PDB entry 6M7O | X-ray diffraction, 3.00 A resolution | chains A and T of the 3 polymer chains in the assembly

== Chain A ==
Protein: DNA polymerase eta
Source organism: Homo sapiens
Notes: EC 2.7.7.7
UniProtKB: Q9Y253 (POLH_HUMAN); residues 1-432 here = UniProt positions 1-432
Amino-acid sequence (435 residues; numbered -2 to 432; the number before each row is that of its first residue; numbers below 1 keep their minus sign (Gly-2 is residue -2)):
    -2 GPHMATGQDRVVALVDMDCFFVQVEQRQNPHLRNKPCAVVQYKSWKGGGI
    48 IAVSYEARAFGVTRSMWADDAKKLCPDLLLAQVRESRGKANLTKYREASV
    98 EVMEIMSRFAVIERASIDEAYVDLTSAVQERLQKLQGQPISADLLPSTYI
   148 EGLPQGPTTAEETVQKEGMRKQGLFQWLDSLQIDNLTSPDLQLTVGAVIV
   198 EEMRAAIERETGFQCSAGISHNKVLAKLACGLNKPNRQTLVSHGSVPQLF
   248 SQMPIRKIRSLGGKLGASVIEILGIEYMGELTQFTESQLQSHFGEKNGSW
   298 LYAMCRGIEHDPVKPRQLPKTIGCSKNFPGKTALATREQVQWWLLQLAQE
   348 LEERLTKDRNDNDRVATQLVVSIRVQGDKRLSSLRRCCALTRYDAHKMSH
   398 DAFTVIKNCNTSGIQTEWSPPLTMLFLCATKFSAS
Not modelled in the structure: -2 to 2, 154-159, 432
Construct notes: expression tag (-2 to 0)
Bound ions: Mn2+ site 1: Asp13, Met14, Asp115 (together with 1FZ); Mn2+ site 2: Asp13, Asp115, Glu116 (together with 1FZ) (shared with 1 residue of chain P)
Small-molecule neighbours: 1FZ (5'-O-[(R)-hydroxy{[(R)-hydroxy(phosphonooxy)phosphoryl]amino}phosphoryl]thymidine): Asp13, Met14, Asp15, Cys16, Phe17, Phe18, Ile48, Ala49, Tyr52, Arg55, Arg61, Ile114, Asp115, Glu116, Lys231
UniProt features mapped onto this chain:
  - binding site (Mg(2+)): Asp13, Met14, Asp115, Glu116
  - binding site (Mn(2+)): Asp13, Met14, Asp115, Glu116
  - binding site (a 2'-deoxyribonucleoside 5'-triphosphate): Arg61
  - natural variant: Val37 (deletion: In XPV), Leu75 (deletion: In XPV), Arg93 (R93P: In XPV), Arg111 (R111H: In XPV), Thr122 (T122P: In XPV), Gly153 (G153D: In a breast cancer sample), Thr191 (T191P: In XPV), Gly263 (G263V: In XPV), Val266 (V266D: In XPV), Gly295 (G295R: In XPV), Arg361 (R361S: In XPV)
  - mutagenesis: Tyr52 (Y52A/F: Reduces DNA polymerase activity; Y52E: Reduces DNA polymerase activity. Increases fidelity of replication and reduces translesion bypass), Arg61 (R61A: Reduces enzymatic activity by two-thirds), Ser62 (S62G: Increased DNA polymerase activity and translesion bypass compared to wild-type), Ala68 (A68S/V: Severe reduction in thymine dimer translesion bypass), Asn324 to Pro326 (Reduces binding to chromatin and to monoubiquitinated PCNA. Abolishes binding to monoubiquitinated PCNA; when associated with 705-E--H-713 Del)
What the authors report for this chain:
  - binding site for 1FZ: Arg61

== Chain T ==
Molecule: 11-nt DNA strand
Sequence (11 nucleotides; row label = number of the first residue in the row):
     2 ATXCTCACACT
Modified residues: 02I ((6S,7S,8S,10R)-4-amino-8-hydroxy-7,8,9,10-tetrahydro-6H-7,10-epoxyazepino[1,2-e]purin-6-yl dihydrogen phosphate) at position 4

== Interface between chain A and chain T ==
Residue-residue contacts (37):
  Gln38(A) - 02I_4(T)  hydrogen bond to the sugar
  Tyr39(A) - 02I_4(T)  phosphate contact
  Tyr39(A) - DC5(T)  hydrogen bond to the phosphate
  Trp42(A) - DA2(T)  stacking on the base
  Gly46(A) - DT3(T)  base contact
  Ile47(A) - DT3(T)  hydrogen bond to the base
  Ile48(A) - DT3(T)  base contact
  Ile48(A) - 02I_4(T)  base contact
  Arg61(A) - DT3(T)  base contact
  Ser62(A) - DT3(T)  base contact
  Trp64(A) - DA2(T)  sugar contact
  Trp64(A) - DT3(T)  phosphate contact
  Lys86(A) - DC5(T)  phosphate contact
  Lys86(A) - DT6(T)  salt bridge to the phosphate
  Arg93(A) - DT6(T)  salt bridge to the phosphate
  Arg93(A) - DC7(T)  salt bridge to the phosphate
  Lys311(A) - DC9(T)  phosphate contact
  Arg313(A) - DA8(T)  salt bridge to the phosphate
  Pro316(A) - DA8(T)  phosphate contact
  Lys317(A) - DA8(T)  hydrogen bond to the phosphate
  Lys317(A) - DC9(T)  phosphate contact
  Thr318(A) - DC7(T)  sugar contact
  Thr318(A) - DA8(T)  hydrogen bond to the phosphate
  Ile319(A) - DC7(T)  phosphate contact
  Gly320(A) - DT6(T)  phosphate contact
  Gly320(A) - DC7(T)  hydrogen bond to the phosphate
  Cys321(A) - DT6(T)  phosphate contact
  Ser322(A) - DC5(T)  sugar contact
  Ser322(A) - DT6(T)  hydrogen bond to the phosphate
  Lys323(A) - DC5(T)  salt bridge to the phosphate
  Asn324(A) - DC5(T)  hydrogen bond to the phosphate
  Pro326(A) - DA2(T)  base contact
  Pro326(A) - DT3(T)  phosphate contact
  Pro326(A) - 02I_4(T)  phosphate contact
  Thr329(A) - DA2(T)  base contact
  Glu347(A) - DT6(T)  phosphate contact
  Arg351(A) - DC7(T)  salt bridge to the phosphate
Also at the interface, not in a pair above, chain A (31 interface residues in all): Lys43, Ala87, Leu89, Lys293, Gly327
Also at the interface, not in a pair above, chain T (9 interface residues in all): DC11

== Summary ==
31 residues of chain A and 9 residues of chain T are in contact, with 8 hydrogen bonds, 6 salt bridges and 1
aromatic stacking contact. Polar pairs include Ile47(A)-DT3(T), Gln38(A)-02I_4(T) and Tyr39(A)-DC5(T). Ligands
of chain A: compound 1FZ. From the paper: a binding site for 1FZ at Arg61(A).
Here chain A is DNA polymerase eta (Homo sapiens) and chain T is an 11-nt DNA strand. Entry 6M7O (Human DNA
polymerase eta ternary complex with Mn2+ and dTMPNPP oppositing cdA) was determined by X-ray diffraction,
deposited together with 6M7P, 6M7T, 6M7U and 6M7V.
